PDB entry 4A3R | X-ray diffraction, 2.20 A resolution | chains A and B

Chain A (and B):
Molecule: Enolase
Organism: Bacillus subtilis
Notes: EC 4.2.1.11; chain B of this document is another copy of the same molecule, construct and numbering; everything in this record applies to it too
UniProt: P37869 (ENO_BACSU); numbering as in UniProt (aligned over 1-430)
Amino-acid sequence (430 residues; each row starts with the number of its first residue):
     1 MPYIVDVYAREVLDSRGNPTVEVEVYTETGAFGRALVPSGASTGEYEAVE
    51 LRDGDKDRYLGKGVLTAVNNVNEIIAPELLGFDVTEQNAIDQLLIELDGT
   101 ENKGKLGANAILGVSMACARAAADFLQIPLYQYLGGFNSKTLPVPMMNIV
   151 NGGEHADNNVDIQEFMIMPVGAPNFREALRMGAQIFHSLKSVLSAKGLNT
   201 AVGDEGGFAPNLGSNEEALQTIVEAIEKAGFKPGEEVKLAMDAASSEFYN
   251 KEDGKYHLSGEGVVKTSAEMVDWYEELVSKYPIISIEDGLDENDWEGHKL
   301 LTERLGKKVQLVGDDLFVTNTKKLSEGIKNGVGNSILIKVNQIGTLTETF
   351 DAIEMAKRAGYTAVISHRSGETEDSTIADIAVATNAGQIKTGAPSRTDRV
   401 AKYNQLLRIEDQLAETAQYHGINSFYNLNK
Disordered / not traced: 429-430
Swiss-Prot annotation at these positions:
  - active site: Glu-205 (Proton donor), Lys-339 (Proton acceptor)
  - binding site ((2R)-2-phosphoglycerate): Gln-163, Lys-339, Arg-368, Ser-369, Lys-390
  - binding site (Mg(2+)): Asp-242, Glu-287, Asp-314
  - modified residue: Thr-141 (Phosphothreonine), Ser-259 (Phosphoserine), Tyr-281 (Phosphotyrosine), Ser-325 (Phosphoserine)
  - mutagenesis: Asn-102 to Leu-126 (Protein is no longer secreted), Lys-103 to Lys-105 (Behaves like wild-type, protein is secreted normally), Ala-108 to Asn-109 (Protein is not stable), Ala-110 to Cys-118 (Protein is no longer secreted), Ala-110 to Leu-112 (Protein is not stable), Val-114 to Ser-115 (Protein is stable, no secretion), Met-116 to Cys-118 (About 10-fold less protein, not secreted), Ala-119 to Ala-121 (Expressed 3-4-fold less than wild-type, not secreted), Ala-122 to Asp-124 (Expressed 3-4-fold less than wild-type, not secreted), Phe-125 to Gln-127 (Behaves like wild-type, protein is secreted normally)

Chain A / chain B interface:
Pairs across the interface (84):
  Tyr-8(A) / Asp-411(B)  hydrogen bond
  Arg-10(A) / Arg-408(B)
  Arg-10(A) / Asp-411(B)  salt bridge
  Glu-11(A) / Arg-176(B)  salt bridge
  Glu-11(A) / Leu-407(B)
  Val-12(A) / Asn-404(B)
  Val-12(A) / Leu-407(B)  hydrophobic
  Leu-13(A) / Leu-179(B)  hydrophobic
  Leu-13(A) / Val-400(B)
  Leu-13(A) / Asn-404(B)  hydrogen bond (backbone-side chain)
  Asp-14(A) / Val-400(B)
  Ser-15(A) / Ser-395(B)
  Ser-15(A) / Arg-396(B)  hydrogen bond (backbone-backbone)
  Ser-15(A) / Thr-397(B)
  Arg-16(A) / His-187(B)  hydrogen bond (backbone-side chain)
  Gly-17(A) / Ala-183(B)
  Gly-17(A) / His-187(B)  hydrogen bond (backbone-side chain)
  Gly-17(A) / Pro-394(B)
  Asn-18(A) / His-187(B)
  Glu-22(A) / Arg-408(B)  salt bridge
  Arg-34(A) / Arg-408(B)
  Asp-57(A) / Arg-180(B)
  Arg-58(A) / Arg-176(B)
  Arg-58(A) / Arg-180(B)
  Arg-58(A) / Gln-184(B)
  Tyr-59(A) / Arg-180(B)
  Tyr-59(A) / Ala-183(B)  hydrophobic
  Tyr-59(A) / Gln-184(B)
  Leu-60(A) / His-187(B)
  Leu-65(A) / Arg-176(B)
  Arg-176(A) / Glu-11(B)  salt bridge
  Arg-176(A) / Arg-58(B)
  Arg-176(A) / Leu-65(B)
  Leu-179(A) / Leu-13(B)  hydrophobic
  Arg-180(A) / Asp-57(B)
  Arg-180(A) / Arg-58(B)
  Arg-180(A) / Tyr-59(B)
  Ala-183(A) / Gly-17(B)
  Ala-183(A) / Tyr-59(B)  hydrophobic
  Gln-184(A) / Arg-58(B)
  Gln-184(A) / Tyr-59(B)
  His-187(A) / Arg-16(B)  hydrogen bond (side chain-backbone)
  His-187(A) / Gly-17(B)  hydrogen bond (side chain-backbone)
  His-187(A) / Asn-18(B)
  His-187(A) / Leu-60(B)
  Asn-199(A) / Asn-199(B)
  Ala-201(A) / Ala-201(B)  hydrophobic
  Ala-201(A) / Val-202(B)
  Val-202(A) / Ala-201(B)
  Val-202(A) / Val-202(B)  hydrogen bond (backbone-backbone)
  Val-202(A) / Arg-396(B)
  Glu-371(A) / Thr-397(B)
  Thr-372(A) / Thr-397(B)
  Glu-373(A) / Thr-397(B)
  Glu-373(A) / Ala-401(B)
  Glu-373(A) / Asn-404(B)  hydrogen bond
  Glu-373(A) / Arg-408(B)  salt bridge
  Pro-394(A) / Gly-17(B)
  Ser-395(A) / Ser-15(B)
  Arg-396(A) / Ser-15(B)  hydrogen bond (backbone-backbone)
  Arg-396(A) / Val-202(B)
  Arg-396(A) / Arg-396(B)
  Arg-396(A) / Asp-398(B)
  Thr-397(A) / Ser-15(B)
  Thr-397(A) / Glu-371(B)
  Thr-397(A) / Thr-372(B)
  Thr-397(A) / Glu-373(B)
  Thr-397(A) / Asp-398(B)  hydrogen bond (backbone-side chain)
  Asp-398(A) / Arg-396(B)
  Asp-398(A) / Thr-397(B)  hydrogen bond (side chain-backbone)
  Val-400(A) / Leu-13(B)
  Val-400(A) / Asp-14(B)
  Ala-401(A) / Glu-373(B)
  Asn-404(A) / Val-12(B)
  Asn-404(A) / Leu-13(B)  hydrogen bond (side chain-backbone)
  Asn-404(A) / Glu-373(B)  hydrogen bond
  Leu-407(A) / Glu-11(B)
  Leu-407(A) / Val-12(B)  hydrophobic
  Arg-408(A) / Arg-10(B)
  Arg-408(A) / Glu-22(B)  salt bridge
  Arg-408(A) / Arg-34(B)
  Arg-408(A) / Glu-373(B)  salt bridge
  Asp-411(A) / Tyr-8(B)  hydrogen bond
  Asp-411(A) / Arg-10(B)  salt bridge
Also at the interface, not in a pair above, chain A (41 interface residues in all): Leu-36
Also at the interface, not in a pair above, chain B (41 interface residues in all): Leu-36

Overview:
The chain A/chain B interface involves 41 residues from each chain, with 15 hydrogen bonds and 8 salt bridges.
Polar contacts include Arg-10(A)/Asp-411(B), Glu-11(A)/Arg-176(B) and Glu-22(A)/Arg-408(B).
Both chains are Enolase (Bacillus subtilis). Entry 4A3R (Crystal structure of Enolase from Bacillus subtilis)
was determined by X-ray diffraction together with 4A3S from the same study.
